PDB entry 2OJ2 | solution NMR | chains A and B

Chain A:
Molecule: Hematopoetic Cell Kinase, SH3 domain
Source organism: Homo sapiens
Notes: EC 2.7.1.112; fragment: sh3
UniProt: P08631 (HCK_HUMAN); residues 6-86 here correspond to UniProt positions 60-140 (UniProt number = residue number + 54)
Chain sequence (86 residues; numbered 1 to 86; the number before each row is that of its first residue):
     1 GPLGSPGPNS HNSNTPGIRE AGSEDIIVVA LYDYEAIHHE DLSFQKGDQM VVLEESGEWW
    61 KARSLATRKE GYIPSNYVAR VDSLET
Construct notes: cloning artifact (1-5)

Chain B:
Molecule: artificial peptide PD1
Chain sequence (14 residues; row label = number of the first residue in the row):
   119 XHSKYPLPPL PSLX
Modified residues: ACE (acetyl group) at position 119; NH2 (amino group) at position 132

How chain A and chain B interact:
Contacting residue pairs (30; chain A residue first):
  Y32(A) with L128(B); P129(B); L131(B)
  I37(A) with P126(B)
  H38(A) with Y123(B)
  H39(A) with K122(B)
  K46(A) with NH2_132(B)
  E54(A) with ACE_119(B)
  S56(A) with ACE_119(B); H120(B)
  E58(A) with L125(B)
  W59(A) with ACE_119(B); H120(B); Y123(B); L125(B); P126(B)
  W60(A) with ACE_119(B)
  K61(A) with ACE_119(B)
  Y72(A) with ACE_119(B); H120(B)
  P74(A) with L125(B); P126(B)
  S75(A) with L125(B)
  N76(A) with L125(B); P126(B); L128(B)
  Y77(A) with P126(B); P127(B); L128(B); P129(B)
Other interface residues (no listed pair), chain A (19 interface residues in all): L31, Y34, E40
Other interface residues (no listed pair), chain B (12 interface residues in all): S121

Summary:
19 residues of chain A face 12 of chain B across their interface.
Here chain A is Hematopoetic Cell Kinase, SH3 domain (Homo sapiens) and chain B is artificial peptide PD1.
Entry 2OJ2 (NMR Structure Analysis of the Hematopoetic Cell Kinase SH3 Domain complexed with an artificial
high affinity ...) was determined by solution NMR together with 2OI3 from the same study.
